Entry 7E14 (electron microscopy, 2.90 A resolution); this record covers chains A and B of the 5 polymer chains in the assembly.

== Chain A ==
Molecule: Gs
Organism: Homo sapiens
Sequence (246 residues; numbered 1 to 394; 148 numbers in that range are skipped by the numbering (no residue carries them; nothing is unmodelled there); the number before each row is that of its first residue):
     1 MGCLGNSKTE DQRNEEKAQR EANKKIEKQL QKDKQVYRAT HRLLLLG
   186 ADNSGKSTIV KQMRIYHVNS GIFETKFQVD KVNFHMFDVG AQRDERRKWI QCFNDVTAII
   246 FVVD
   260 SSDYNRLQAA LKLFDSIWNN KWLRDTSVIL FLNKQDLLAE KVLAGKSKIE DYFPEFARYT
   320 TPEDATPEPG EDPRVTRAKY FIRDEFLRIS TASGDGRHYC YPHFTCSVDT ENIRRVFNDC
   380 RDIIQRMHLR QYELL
Unresolved in the structure: 1-10, 186-204, 260-263, 294-307, 365-370

== Chain B ==
Molecule: Guanine nucleotide-binding protein G(I)/G(S)/G(T) subunit beta-1
Organism: Bos taurus
Reference sequence: P62871 (GBB1_BOVIN); residue numbers follow UniProt; this construct covers 2-340
Sequence (345 residues; numbered -4 to 340; the number before each row is that of its first residue; numbers below 1 keep their minus sign (Met-4 is residue -4)):
    -4 MGSLLQSELD QLRQEAEQLK NQIRDARKAC ADATLSQITN NIDPVGRIQM RTRRTLRGHL
    56 AKIYAMHWGT DSRLLVSASQ DGKLIIWDSY TTNKVHAIPL RSSWVMTCAY APSGNYVACG
   116 GLDNICSIYN LKTREGNVRV SRELAGHTGY LSCCRFLDDN QIVTSSGDTT CALWDIETGQ
   176 QTTTFTGHTG DVMSLSLAPD TRLFVSGACD ASAKLWDVRE GMCRQTFTGH ESDINAICFF
   236 PNGNAFATGS DDATCRLFDL RADQELMTYS HDNIICGITS VSFSKSGRLL LAGYDDFNCN
   296 VWDALKADRA GVLAGHDNRV SCLGVTDDGM AVATGSWDSF LKIWN
Unresolved in the structure: -4 to 2
Differences from the reference sequence: initiating methionine (-4); expression tag (-3 to 1)
Swiss-Prot annotation at these positions:
  - modified residue: Ser2 (N-acetylserine), His266 (Phosphohistidine)

== Chain A / chain B interface ==
Contacting residue pairs (66):
  Glu16(A) with Thr86(B)
  Gln19(A) with Asp83(B), hydrogen bond; Thr86(B), hydrogen bond; Asn88(B)
  Arg20(A) with Asn88(B)
  Asn23(A) with Asn88(B); Lys89(B), hydrogen bond (side chain-backbone)
  Ile26(A) with Lys89(B); Val90(B); His91(B); Ala92(B), hydrophobic
  Glu27(A) with Lys89(B), salt bridge
  Leu30(A) with Gly53(B); Lys78(B); Lys89(B)
  Asp33(A) with Leu55(B); Lys78(B), salt bridge
  Lys34(A) with Leu55(B)
  Tyr37(A) with Ala56(B); Asp76(B)
  Arg38(A) with Leu55(B), hydrogen bond (side chain-backbone)
  Ser205(A) with Asp118(B); Ile120(B)
  Gly206(A) with Leu117(B); Asp118(B), hydrogen bond (backbone-backbone); Asn119(B)
  Ile207(A) with Trp99(B)
  Phe222(A) with Trp99(B)
  Ala226(A) with Asn119(B), hydrogen bond (backbone-side chain); Thr143(B); Gly144(B)
  Gln227(A) with Leu117(B), hydrogen bond (side chain-backbone); Gly144(B), hydrogen bond (side chain-backbone); Tyr145(B)
  Arg228(A) with Gly162(B), hydrogen bond (side chain-backbone); Thr164(B); Thr184(B); Gly185(B); Asp186(B), salt bridge
  Glu230(A) with Asp186(B)
  Arg232(A) with Cys204(B), hydrogen bond (side chain-backbone); Asp228(B), salt bridge
  Lys233(A) with Tyr145(B); Met188(B); Cys204(B); Asp228(B), salt bridge; Asn230(B); Asp246(B), salt bridge
  Trp234(A) with Leu117(B), hydrophobic; Tyr145(B)
  Gln236(A) with Lys57(B); Arg314(B), hydrogen bond; Trp332(B)
  Cys237(A) with Lys57(B), hydrogen bond (backbone-side chain); Gln75(B); Trp99(B); Met101(B), hydrophobic
  Phe238(A) with Trp99(B); Leu117(B), hydrophobic
  Asn239(A) with Lys57(B), hydrogen bond; Trp332(B)
  Asp240(A) with Lys57(B), salt bridge
  Val241(A) with Trp99(B), hydrophobic
  Trp281(A) with Asp290(B); Arg314(B); Trp332(B), hydrophobic
Other interface residues (no listed pair), chain A (31 interface residues in all): Ala22, Arg42
Other interface residues (no listed pair), chain B (40 interface residues in all): Arg68, Ile80, Thr87, Ser98

== Overview ==
The interface between chain A and chain B involves 31 residues on one side and 40 on the other; the contacts
include 13 hydrogen bonds and 7 salt bridges. Polar pairs include Glu27(A)-Lys89(B), Asp33(A)-Lys78(B) and
Arg228(A)-Asp186(B).
Chain A is Gs (Homo sapiens) and chain B is Guanine nucleotide-binding protein G(I)/G(S)/G(T) subunit beta-1
(Bos taurus); the structure, Compound2_GLP-1R_OWL833_Gs complex structure, was determined by electron
microscopy (same publication as 7DUR, 7EVM and 7DUQ).
